8HO0 - chain A; structure by X-ray diffraction, 1.71 A resolution.

Chain A:
Molecule: Cytochrome P450-F5053
From: Streptomyces sp. NRRL F-5053
UniProtKB: A0A8I3B027 (A0A8I3B027_9ACTN); residues 1-398 here = UniProt positions 1-398
Chain sequence (398 residues; numbered 1 to 398; the number before each row is that of its first residue):
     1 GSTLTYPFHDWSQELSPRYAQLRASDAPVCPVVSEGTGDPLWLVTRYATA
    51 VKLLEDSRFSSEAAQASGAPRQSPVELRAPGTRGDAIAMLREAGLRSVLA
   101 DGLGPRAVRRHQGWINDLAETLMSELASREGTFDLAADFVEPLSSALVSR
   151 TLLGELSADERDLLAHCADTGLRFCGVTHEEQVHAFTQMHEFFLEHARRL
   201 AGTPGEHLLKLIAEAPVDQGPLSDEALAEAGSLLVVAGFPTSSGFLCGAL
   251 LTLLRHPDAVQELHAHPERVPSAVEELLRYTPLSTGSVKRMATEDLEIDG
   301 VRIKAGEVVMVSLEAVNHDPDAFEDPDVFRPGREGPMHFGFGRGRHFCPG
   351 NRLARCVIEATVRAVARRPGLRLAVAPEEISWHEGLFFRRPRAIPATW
Disordered / not traced: 1-2, 217-221
Sequence notes: engineered mutation S73 (Glu in A0A8I3B027)
From the paper describing this entry:
  - specificity-determining residues: F387, F388
  - mutagenesis - F387G: increased catalytic activity on cWLLL and cWLIL
  - mutagenesis - F388N: increased catalytic activity on 7Cl-cWLPL
  - mutagenesis - E73S/F387A/F388N, E73S/F387G/F388N: abolished expression

In short:
The paper reports that E73S/F387A/F388N and E73S/F387G/F388N abolish expression; specificity determinants F387
and F388; 4 substitutions were tested in all.
Chain A is Cytochrome P450-F5053 (Streptomyces sp. NRRL F-5053); the structure, Crystal structure of
cytochrome P450 NasF5053 mutant E73S complexed with 8FCWP, was determined by X-ray diffraction, deposited
together with 8HNY, 8HNZ and 8HO1.
